PDB entry 1E84 | X-ray diffraction, 1.90 A resolution | chain A

== Chain A ==
Molecule: Cytochrome C'
From: Alcaligenes xylosoxidans
UniProtKB: P00138 (CYCP_ALCSP); residue numbers follow UniProt; this construct covers 1-127
Sequence (127 residues; numbered 1 to 127; the number before each row is that of its first residue):
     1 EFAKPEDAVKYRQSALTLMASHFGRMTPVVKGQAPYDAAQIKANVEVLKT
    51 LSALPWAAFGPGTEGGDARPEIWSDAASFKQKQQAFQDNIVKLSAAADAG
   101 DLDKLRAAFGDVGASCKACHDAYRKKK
Disordered / not traced: 127
Covalent attachments: heme c (HEC) linked to Cys116, Cys119
Modified / non-standard residues: Glu1 (pyroglutamic acid; PCA)
Sequence notes: modified residue (1)
Metal / ion sites: heme c Fe near His120 (its only coordinating residue here)
Ligand contacts: heme c (HEC): Val9, Arg12, Gln13, Leu16, Thr17, Met19, Ala20, Phe23, Trp56, Phe59, Gly65, Gly66, Asp67, Ala68, Ile72, Phe79, Lys82, Gln83, Phe86, Val112, Ser115, His120, Tyr123, Arg124
Curated features (UniProtKB/Swiss-Prot):
  - binding site (heme c): Arg12, Gln13, Asp67, Cys116, Cys119, His120
What the authors report for this chain:
  - conformationally variable residues (side-chain flip): Arg124
  - binding site for heme c: Leu16
  - heme c coordination: His120

== Summary ==
Heme c is covalently linked to Cys119. UniProt lists 6 heme c-binding residues. From the paper: a binding site
for heme c at Leu16; heme c coordination by His120.
Chain A is Cytochrome C' (Alcaligenes xylosoxidans); the structure, Cytochrome c' from Alcaligenes
xylosoxidans - reduced structure, was determined by X-ray diffraction together with 1E83, 1E85 and 1E86 from
the same study.
